Entry 7UNG (electron microscopy, 3.60 A resolution); this record covers chains KE and r of the 435 polymer chains in the assembly.

== Chain KE ==
Protein: Tubulin alpha-1A chain
Source organism: Homo sapiens
UniProtKB: Q71U36 (TBA1A_HUMAN); residues 1-451 here = UniProt positions 1-451
Amino-acid sequence (451 residues; each row starts with the number of its first residue):
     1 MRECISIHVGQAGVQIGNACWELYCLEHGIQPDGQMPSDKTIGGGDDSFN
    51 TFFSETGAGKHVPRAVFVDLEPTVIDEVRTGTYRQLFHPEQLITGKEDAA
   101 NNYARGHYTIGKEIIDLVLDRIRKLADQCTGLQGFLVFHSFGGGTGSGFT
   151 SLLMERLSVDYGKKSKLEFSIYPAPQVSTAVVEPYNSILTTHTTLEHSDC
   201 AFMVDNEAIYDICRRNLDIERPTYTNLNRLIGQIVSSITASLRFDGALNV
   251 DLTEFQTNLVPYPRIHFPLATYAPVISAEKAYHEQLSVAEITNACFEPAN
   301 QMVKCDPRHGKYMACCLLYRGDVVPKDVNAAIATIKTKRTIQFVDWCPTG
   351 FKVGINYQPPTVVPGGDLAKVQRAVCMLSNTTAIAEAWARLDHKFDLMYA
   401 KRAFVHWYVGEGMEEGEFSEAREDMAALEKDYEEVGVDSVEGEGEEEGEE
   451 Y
Not modelled in the structure: 39-45, 440-451
Swiss-Prot annotation at these positions:
  - active site: E254
  - binding site (GTP): Q11, E71, S140, G144, T145, T179, N206, N228
  - binding site (Mg(2+)): E71
  - site: Y451 (Involved in polymerization)
  - modified residue: K40 (N6-acetyllysine), Y282 (3'-nitrotyrosine), S439 (Phosphoserine), E443 (5-glutamyl polyglutamate), E445 (5-glutamyl polyglutamate), Y451 (3'-nitrotyrosine)
  - natural variant: I188 (I188L: In LIS3), P263 (P263T: In LIS3), R264 (R264C: In LIS3), L286 (L286F: In LIS3), R402 (R402C: In LIS3; R402H: In LIS3; R402L: In LIS3), S419 (S419L: In LIS3)
Metal / ion sites: Mg2+ near E71 (its only coordinating residue here)

== Chain r ==
Protein: Protein CFAP276
Source organism: Homo sapiens
UniProtKB: Q5T5A4 (CF276_HUMAN); residue numbers follow UniProt; this construct covers 1-169
Amino-acid sequence (169 residues; each row starts with the number of its first residue):
     1 MPPTRDPFQQPTLDNDDSYLGELRASKKLPYKNPTHLAQQQEPWSRLNST
    51 PTITSMRRDAYYFDPEIPKDDLDFRLAALYNHHTGTFKNKSEILLNQKTT
   101 QDTYRTKIQFPGEFLTPPTPPITFLANIRHWINPKKESIHSIQGSIVSPH
   151 TAATNGGYSRKKDGGFFST
Not modelled in the structure: 1-32, 102-126
Swiss-Prot annotation at these positions:
  - natural variant: K28 (K28I: Found in patients with an intermediate form of Charcot-Marie-Tooth disease), I122 (I122N: Found in patients with a form of Charcot-Marie-Tooth disease leading to demyelinating form)

== Interface between chain KE and chain r ==
Contacting residue pairs (54):
  K112(KE) with T99(r)
  E113(KE) with S91(r), hydrogen bond (backbone-side chain)
  I115(KE) with T99(r)
  D116(KE) with F74(r); L94(r); N96(r); T99(r)
  L117(KE) with L94(r), hydrophobic
  D120(KE) with D71(r); F74(r); R75(r), salt bridge; L94(r)
  R123(KE) with K69(r), hydrogen bond (side chain-backbone); D70(r); D71(r)
  K124(KE) with D71(r), salt bridge; R75(r)
  D127(KE) with D70(r); D71(r), hydrogen bond (side chain-backbone)
  R156(KE) with N96(r); K98(r); T99(r)
  S158(KE) with R57(r)
  V159(KE) with I67(r); K98(r)
  D160(KE) with I67(r); K98(r), salt bridge
  K163(KE) with R57(r); Y62(r), hydrogen bond (side chain-backbone)
  E196(KE) with I53(r); T54(r), hydrogen bond (backbone-side chain)
  H197(KE) with I53(r); T54(r)
  S198(KE) with T54(r), hydrogen bond (backbone-side chain)
  D199(KE) with T54(r); R58(r), salt bridge
  Y262(KE) with W44(r); L47(r), hydrophobic
  P263(KE) with L47(r); T50(r); P51(r); T52(r); S55(r)
  R264(KE) with T50(r); T52(r)
  W346(KE) with W44(r)
  D431(KE) with R46(r), salt bridge; L47(r)
  E434(KE) with P43(r); W44(r)
  V435(KE) with W44(r); L47(r), hydrophobic
  V437(KE) with W44(r)
  D438(KE) with W44(r)
Other interface residues (no listed pair), chain KE (32 interface residues in all): L119, G162, L195, K430, S439
Other interface residues (no listed pair), chain r (31 interface residues in all): N48, A60, D64, P68, K90, L95, Q101

== Overview ==
32 residues of chain KE face 31 of chain r across their interface; the contacts include 6 hydrogen bonds and 5
salt bridges. Polar pairs include D120(KE)-R75(r), K124(KE)-D71(r) and D160(KE)-K98(r). UniProt lists
active-site residue E254(KE), 8 GTP-binding residues and Mg2+-binding residue E71(KE) on chain KE.
Here chain KE is Tubulin alpha-1A chain and chain r is Protein CFAP276, both from Homo sapiens. Entry 7UNG
(48-nm repeat of the human respiratory doublet microtubule) was determined by electron microscopy (same
publication as 7UN1).
